3RWG - chains A and C of the 3 polymer chains in the assembly; structure by X-ray diffraction, 2.10 A resolution.

== Chain A ==
Molecule: Major histocompatibility complex class I
Source organism: Macaca mulatta
Reference sequence: Q9GJ77 (Q9GJ77_MACMU); residues 1-276 here correspond to UniProt positions 24-299 (UniProt number = residue number + 23)
Chain sequence (276 residues; each row starts with the number of its first residue):
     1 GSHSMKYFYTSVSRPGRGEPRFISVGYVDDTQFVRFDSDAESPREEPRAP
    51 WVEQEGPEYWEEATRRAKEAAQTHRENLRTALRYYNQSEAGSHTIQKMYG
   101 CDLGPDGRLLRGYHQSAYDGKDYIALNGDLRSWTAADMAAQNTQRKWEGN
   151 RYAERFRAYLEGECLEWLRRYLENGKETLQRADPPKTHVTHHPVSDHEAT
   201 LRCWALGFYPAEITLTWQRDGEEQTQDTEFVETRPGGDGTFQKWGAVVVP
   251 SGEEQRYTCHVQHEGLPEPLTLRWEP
Disulfide bonds: Cys101-Cys164, Cys203-Cys259
Ligand contacts: decaethylene glycol (XPE; 3,6,9,12,15,18,21,24,27-nonaoxanonacosane-1,29-diol): Glu58, Tyr59, Glu62, Arg66, Glu163, Glu166, Trp167, Arg170

== Chain C ==
Molecule: Nef MW9 peptide from Protein Nef
Reference sequence: Q5QGG3 (Q5QGG3_SIVCZ); residues 1-9 here correspond to UniProt positions 195-203 (UniProt number = residue number + 194)
Chain sequence (9 residues; row label = number of the first residue in the row):
     1 MHPAQTSQW

== Interface between chain A and chain C ==
Contacting residue pairs - 43 pairs, chain A then chain C:
  Met5(A) with Met1(C)
  Tyr7(A) with Met1(C), hydrogen bond (side chain-backbone); His2(C)
  Tyr9(A) with His2(C), hydrogen bond
  Ser24(A) with His2(C)
  Glu45(A) with His2(C), salt bridge
  Tyr59(A) with Met1(C), hydrophobic
  Glu62(A) with Met1(C)
  Ala63(A) with Met1(C), hydrophobic; His2(C)
  Arg66(A) with Met1(C); His2(C), hydrogen bond (side chain-backbone); Ala4(C)
  Thr73(A) with Thr6(C)
  Glu76(A) with Gln8(C), hydrogen bond
  Asn77(A) with Gln8(C); Trp9(C), hydrogen bond (side chain-backbone)
  Thr80(A) with Trp9(C)
  Tyr84(A) with Trp9(C), hydrogen bond (side chain-backbone)
  Ile95(A) with Trp9(C), hydrophobic
  Lys97(A) with Thr6(C)
  Tyr99(A) with His2(C), hydrogen bond; Pro3(C)
  Ser116(A) with Trp9(C)
  Tyr123(A) with Trp9(C), hydrophobic
  Thr143(A) with Trp9(C), hydrogen bond (side chain-backbone)
  Lys146(A) with Gln8(C); Trp9(C)
  Trp147(A) with Ser7(C), hydrogen bond; Gln8(C), hydrogen bond (side chain-backbone); Trp9(C)
  Asn150(A) with Ser7(C), hydrogen bond
  Tyr152(A) with Thr6(C); Ser7(C)
  Arg155(A) with Gln5(C), hydrogen bond (backbone-side chain); Ser7(C)
  Phe156(A) with Pro3(C), hydrophobic
  Tyr159(A) with Met1(C), hydrogen bond (side chain-backbone); His2(C); Pro3(C), hydrophobic; Gln5(C)
  Trp167(A) with Met1(C)
  Tyr171(A) with Met1(C), hydrogen bond (side chain-backbone)
Interface residues without a listed pair, chain A (34 interface residues in all): Ala67, Ala81, Ala117, Tyr118, Glu163

== Summary ==
34 residues of chain A and 9 residues of chain C are in contact, with 14 hydrogen bonds and 1 salt bridge.
Polar pairs include Glu45(A)-His2(C), Tyr7(A)-Met1(C) and Tyr9(A)-His2(C). Ligands of chain A: decaethylene
glycol.
Chain A is Major histocompatibility complex class I (Macaca mulatta) and chain C is Nef MW9 peptide from
Protein Nef; the structure, Rhesus macaque MHC class I molecule Mamu-B*17-MW9, was determined by X-ray
diffraction (same publication as 3RWC, 3RWD, 3RWE, 3RWF, 3RWH, 3RWI and 3RWJ).
